Entry 7YW0 (X-ray diffraction, 1.98 A resolution); this record covers chains A and B.

# Chain A (and B)
Name: Bacterodales T6SS protein TssD (Hcp)
Organism: Bacteroides fragilis
Notes: chain B of this document is another copy of the same molecule, construct and numbering; everything in this record applies to it too
UniProtKB: A0A081TQ32 (A0A081TQ32_BACFG); residue numbers follow UniProt; this construct covers 1-129
Amino-acid sequence (129 residues; each row starts with the number of its first residue):
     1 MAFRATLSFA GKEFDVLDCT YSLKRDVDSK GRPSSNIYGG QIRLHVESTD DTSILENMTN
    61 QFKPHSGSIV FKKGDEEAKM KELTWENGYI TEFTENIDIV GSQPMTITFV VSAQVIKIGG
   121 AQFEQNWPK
Disordered / not traced: 1-2, 75-77, 101-102, 128-129 (chain B: 1-2, 30-31, 76-77, 101-102, 128-129)

# Interface between chain A and chain B
Residue-residue contacts - 54 pairs, chain A then chain B:
  Ser48(A) with Met80(B)
  Thr49(A) with Met80(B); Lys81(B), hydrogen bond (backbone-side chain)
  Asp50(A) with Met80(B)
  Asp51(A) with Lys81(B), hydrogen bond (backbone-side chain)
  Thr52(A) with Ile118(B); Gly119(B); Gly120(B), hydrogen bond (side chain-backbone)
  Leu55(A) with Tyr21(B); Leu23(B), hydrophobic; Ile118(B), hydrophobic; Ala121(B), hydrophobic
  Glu56(A) with Gly120(B), hydrogen bond (side chain-backbone); Ala121(B)
  Met58(A) with Leu23(B); Lys24(B); Ile37(B)
  Thr59(A) with Leu23(B); Ala121(B); Gln122(B)
  Asn60(A) with Gly120(B), hydrogen bond (side chain-backbone); Ala121(B); Gln122(B), hydrogen bond (side chain-backbone)
  Phe62(A) with Arg25(B)
  Tyr89(A) with Pro33(B), hydrophobic
  Ile90(A) with Arg25(B), hydrogen bond (backbone-side chain)
  Thr91(A) with Lys24(B); Arg25(B), hydrogen bond (backbone-backbone)
  Glu92(A) with Leu23(B)
  Phe93(A) with Tyr21(B); Ser22(B); Leu23(B), hydrogen bond (backbone-backbone)
  Thr94(A) with Thr20(B); Tyr21(B); Ser22(B)
  Glu95(A) with Thr20(B); Tyr21(B), hydrogen bond; Lys81(B), salt bridge
  Asn96(A) with Cys19(B), hydrogen bond (side chain-backbone); Thr20(B), hydrogen bond
  Ile97(A) with Phe3(B); Asp18(B); Cys19(B), hydrogen bond (backbone-backbone); Phe71(B), hydrophobic
  Asp98(A) with Leu17(B); Asp18(B)
  Ile99(A) with Phe3(B); Arg4(B); Ala5(B); Val16(B); Leu17(B), hydrogen bond (backbone-backbone)
  Met105(A) with Phe71(B), hydrophobic; Lys81(B)
  Trp127(A) with Arg32(B)
Other interface residues (no listed pair), chain A (25 interface residues in all): Ser112
Other interface residues (no listed pair), chain B (26 interface residues in all): Asn36, Phe123

# Overview
Chain A and chain B form an interface of 25 and 26 residues respectively, with 14 hydrogen bonds and 1 salt
bridge. Polar pairs include Glu95(A)-Lys81(B), Thr49(A)-Lys81(B) and Asp51(A)-Lys81(B).
Both chains are Bacterodales T6SS protein TssD (Hcp) (Bacteroides fragilis). Entry 7YW0 (Bacteroides fragilis
Hcp5) was determined by X-ray diffraction together with 8GRA from the same study.
